PDB entry 9UD9 | electron microscopy, 3.11 A resolution | chains C and D of the 6 polymer chains in the assembly

Chain C:
Protein: Na(+)-translocating NADH-quinone reductase subunit C
From: Vibrio cholerae O395
Notes: EC 7.2.1.1
UniProtKB: A5F5Y7 (NQRC_VIBC3); residues 1-257 here = UniProt positions 1-257
Sequence (257 residues; each row starts with the number of its first residue):
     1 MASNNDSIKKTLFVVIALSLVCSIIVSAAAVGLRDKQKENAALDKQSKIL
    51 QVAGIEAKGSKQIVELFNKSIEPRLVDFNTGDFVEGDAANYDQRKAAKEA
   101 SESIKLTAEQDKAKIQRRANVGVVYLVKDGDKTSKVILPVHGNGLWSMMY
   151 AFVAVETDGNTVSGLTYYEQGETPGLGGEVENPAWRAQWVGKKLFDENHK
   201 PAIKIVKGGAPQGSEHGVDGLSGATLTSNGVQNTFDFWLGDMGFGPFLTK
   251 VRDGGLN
Unresolved in the structure: 1-5, 257
Ligand contacts: FMN (flavin mononucleotide): Leu145, Trp146, Glu172, Thr173, Leu176, Gly177, Lys207, Gly223, Ala224, Thr225, Leu226, Thr227
UniProt features mapped onto this chain:
  - modified residue: Thr225 (FMN phosphoryl threonine)

Chain D:
Protein: Na(+)-translocating NADH-quinone reductase subunit D
From: Vibrio cholerae O395
Notes: EC 7.2.1.1
UniProtKB: A5F5Y6 (NQRD_VIBC3); numbering as in UniProt (aligned over 1-210)
Sequence (210 residues; numbered 1 to 210; the number before each row is that of its first residue):
     1 MSSAKELKKSVLAPVLDNNPIALQVLGVCSALAVTTKLETAFVMTLAVMF
    51 VTALSNFFVSLIRNHIPNSVRIIVQMAIIASLVIVVDQILKAYLYDISKQ
   101 LSVFVGLIITNCIVMGRAEAFAMKSEPIPSFIDGIGNGLGYGFVLMTVGF
   151 FRELLGSGKLFGLEVLPLISNGGWYQPNGLMLLAPSAFFLIGFMIWAIRT
   201 FKPEQVEAKE
Unresolved in the structure: 1-6
Metal / ion sites: 2Fe-2S cluster Fe: Cys29, Cys112 (shared with 2 residues of chain E)
Ligand contacts: 2Fe-2S cluster (FES): Cys29, Thr110, Asn111, Cys112

Chain C / chain D interface:
Contacting residue pairs (17):
  Thr11(C) with Pro67(D)
  Val14(C) with Pro67(D)
  Leu18(C) with Val74(D), hydrophobic
  Cys22(C) with Ser81(D)
  Val26(C) with Ser81(D); Ile84(D), hydrophobic
  Leu33(C) with Gln88(D); Ala92(D), hydrophobic
  Lys36(C) with Ala92(D)
  Gln37(C) with Gln88(D), hydrogen bond; Lys91(D); Ala92(D)
  Asn40(C) with Lys91(D); Ala92(D), hydrogen bond (side chain-backbone); Tyr95(D)
  Asp44(C) with Tyr95(D); Lys99(D), salt bridge
Other interface residues (no listed pair), chain C (17 interface residues in all): Lys10, Ile25, Ala29, Ala30, Ala41, Pro174, Asn182
Other interface residues (no listed pair), chain D (16 interface residues in all): His65, Ile78, Val85, Ile89, Tyr93, Ser170, Leu182

Overview:
17 residues of chain C face 16 of chain D across their interface; the contacts include 2 hydrogen bonds and 1
salt bridge. Polar contacts include Asp44(C)-Lys99(D), Gln37(C)-Gln88(D) and Asn40(C)-Ala92(D). Ligands of
chain C: flavin mononucleotide. Bound to chain D: 2Fe-2S cluster.
Chain C is Na(+)-translocating NADH-quinone reductase subunit C and chain D is Na(+)-translocating
NADH-quinone reductase subunit D, both from Vibrio cholerae O395; the structure, Cryo-EM structure of
Na+-translocating NADH-ubiquinone oxidoreductase from Vibrio cholerae reduced by NADH, in the absence of ...,
was determined by electron microscopy together with 9U5G, 9UD3, 9UD4, 9UD5, 9UD6, 9UD8 and 4 further entries
from the same study.
